PDB entry 6TYF | X-ray diffraction, 3.80 A resolution | chains C and G of the 9 polymer chains in the assembly

== Chain C ==
Molecule: DNA-directed RNA polymerase subunit beta
Source organism: Mycobacterium tuberculosis
Notes: EC 2.7.7.6
Reference sequence: P9WGY8 (RPOB_MYCTO); residues 1-1178 here = UniProt positions 1-1178
Chain sequence (1178 residues; each row starts with the number of its first residue):
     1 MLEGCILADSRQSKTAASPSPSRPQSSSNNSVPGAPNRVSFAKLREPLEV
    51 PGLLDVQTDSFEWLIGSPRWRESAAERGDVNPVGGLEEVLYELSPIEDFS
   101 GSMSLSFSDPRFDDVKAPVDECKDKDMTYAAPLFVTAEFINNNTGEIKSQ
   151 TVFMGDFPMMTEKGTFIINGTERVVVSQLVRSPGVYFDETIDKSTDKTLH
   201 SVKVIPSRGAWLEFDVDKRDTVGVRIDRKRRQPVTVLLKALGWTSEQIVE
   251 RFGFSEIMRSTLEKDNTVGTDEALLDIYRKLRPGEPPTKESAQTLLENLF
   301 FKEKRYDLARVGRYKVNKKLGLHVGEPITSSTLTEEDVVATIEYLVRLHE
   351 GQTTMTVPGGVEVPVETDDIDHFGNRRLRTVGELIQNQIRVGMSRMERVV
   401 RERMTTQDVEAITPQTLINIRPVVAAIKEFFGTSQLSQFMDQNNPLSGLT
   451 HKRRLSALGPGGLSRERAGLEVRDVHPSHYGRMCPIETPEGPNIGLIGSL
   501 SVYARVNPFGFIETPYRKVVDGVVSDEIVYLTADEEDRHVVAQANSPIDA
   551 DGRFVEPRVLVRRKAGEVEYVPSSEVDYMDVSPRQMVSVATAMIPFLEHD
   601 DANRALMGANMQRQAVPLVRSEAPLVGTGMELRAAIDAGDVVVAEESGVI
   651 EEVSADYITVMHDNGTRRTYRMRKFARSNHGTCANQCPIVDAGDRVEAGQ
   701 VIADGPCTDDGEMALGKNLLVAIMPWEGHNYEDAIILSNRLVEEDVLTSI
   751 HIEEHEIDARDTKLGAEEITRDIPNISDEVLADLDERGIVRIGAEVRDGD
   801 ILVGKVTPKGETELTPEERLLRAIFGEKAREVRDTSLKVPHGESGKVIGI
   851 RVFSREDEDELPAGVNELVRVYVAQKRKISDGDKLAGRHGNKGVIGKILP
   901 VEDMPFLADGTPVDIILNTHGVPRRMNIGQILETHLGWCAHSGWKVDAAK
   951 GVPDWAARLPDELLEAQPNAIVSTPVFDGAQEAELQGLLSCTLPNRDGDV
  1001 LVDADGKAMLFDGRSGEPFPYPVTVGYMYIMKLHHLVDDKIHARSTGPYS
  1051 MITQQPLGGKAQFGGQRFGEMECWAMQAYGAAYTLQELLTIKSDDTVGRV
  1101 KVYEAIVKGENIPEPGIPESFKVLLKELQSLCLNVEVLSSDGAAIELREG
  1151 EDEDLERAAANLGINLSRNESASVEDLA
Not modelled in the structure: 1-27, 826-830, 1147-1178

== Chain G ==
Molecule: 19-nt DNA strand
Sequence (19 nucleotides; numbered 4 to 22; the number before each row is that of its first residue):
     4 GCATCCGTGAATCGAGGGT

== Interface between chain C and chain G ==
Contacting residue pairs - 14 pairs, chain C then chain G:
  Asn169(C) with DT22(G), hydrogen bond to the phosphate
  Arg173(C) with DG21(G), sugar contact
  Lys218(C) with DT7(G), salt bridge to the phosphate
  Gly432(C) with DT22(G), sugar contact
  Thr433(C) with DT22(G), sugar contact
  Phe439(C) with DG20(G), sugar contact
  Gly1059(C) with DA18(G), phosphate contact
  Lys1060(C) with DA18(G), hydrogen bond to the phosphate
  Ala1061(C) with DG19(G), phosphate contact
  Gln1066(C) with DG17(G), sugar contact
  Arg1067(C) with DC16(G), salt bridge to the phosphate; DG17(G), hydrogen bond to the phosphate
  Gly1069(C) with DC16(G), phosphate contact
  Met1071(C) with DT15(G), sugar contact
Interface residues without a listed pair, chain C (14 interface residues in all): Gly1065
Interface residues without a listed pair, chain G (11 interface residues in all): DA6, DA14

== In short ==
14 residues of chain C face 11 of chain G across their interface; the contacts include 3 hydrogen bonds and 2
salt bridges. Polar pairs include Asn169(C)-DT22(G), Lys1060(C)-DA18(G) and Arg1067(C)-DG17(G).
Chain C is DNA-directed RNA polymerase subunit beta (Mycobacterium tuberculosis) and chain G is a 19-nt DNA
strand; the structure, Crystal structure of MTB sigma L transcription initiation complex with 6 nt long RNA
primer, was determined by X-ray diffraction (same publication as 6KQD, 6KQE, 6KQF, 6KQG, 6KQH, 6KQL and 6
further entries).
